PDB entry 1NHI | X-ray diffraction, 2.00 A resolution | chain A

[Chain A]
Name: DNA mismatch repair protein mutL
Organism: Escherichia coli K12
Notes: fragment: N-terminal 40KD ATPase fragment (LN40)
Reference sequence: Q8XDN4 (MUTL_ECO57); residues 1-331 here = UniProt positions 1-331
Sequence (333 residues; numbered -2 to 331; 1 number in that range is skipped by the numbering (no residue carries it; nothing is unmodelled there); the number before each row is that of its first residue; numbers below 1 keep their minus sign (Ser-2 is residue -2)):
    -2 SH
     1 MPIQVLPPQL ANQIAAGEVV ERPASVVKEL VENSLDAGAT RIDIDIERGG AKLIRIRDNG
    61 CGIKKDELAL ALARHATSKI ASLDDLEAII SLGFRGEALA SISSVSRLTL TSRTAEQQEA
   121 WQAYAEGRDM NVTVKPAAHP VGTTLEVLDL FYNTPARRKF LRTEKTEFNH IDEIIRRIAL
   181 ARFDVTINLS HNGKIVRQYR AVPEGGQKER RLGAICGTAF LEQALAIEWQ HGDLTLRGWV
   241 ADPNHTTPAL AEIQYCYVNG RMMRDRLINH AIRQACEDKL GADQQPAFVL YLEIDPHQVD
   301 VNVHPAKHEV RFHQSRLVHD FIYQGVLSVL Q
Construct notes: expression tag (-2 to -1)
Bound ions: Mg2+: Asn33 (together with AMP-PNP); K+: Leu70, Ala71, Ala73, Ala76, Gly96 (together with AMP-PNP)
Ligand contacts: AMP-PNP (ANP; phosphoaminophosphonic acid-adenylate ester): Ile3, Glu29, Asn33, Ser34, Ala37, Asp58, Gly62, Ile63, Ala71, Ala76, Thr77, Ser78, Lys79, Gly93, Phe94, Arg95, Gly96, Glu97, Ala98, Leu99, Thr143, Lys307

[In short]
Bound to chain A: AMP-PNP. Leu70, Ala71, Ala73, Ala76 and Gly96 coordinate K+.
Chain A is DNA mismatch repair protein mutL (Escherichia coli K12); the structure, Crystal structure of
N-terminal 40KD MutL (LN40) complex with ADPnP and one potassium, was determined by X-ray diffraction together
with 1NHH and 1NHJ from the same study.
